Entry 3SGJ (X-ray diffraction, 2.20 A resolution); this record covers chains B and C of the 3 polymer chains in the assembly.

[Chain B]
Molecule: human Fc fragment
Source organism: Homo sapiens
UniProt: P01857 (IGHG1_HUMAN); residues 223-447 here correspond to UniProt positions 106-330 (UniProt number = residue number - 117)
Sequence (225 residues; each row starts with the number of its first residue):
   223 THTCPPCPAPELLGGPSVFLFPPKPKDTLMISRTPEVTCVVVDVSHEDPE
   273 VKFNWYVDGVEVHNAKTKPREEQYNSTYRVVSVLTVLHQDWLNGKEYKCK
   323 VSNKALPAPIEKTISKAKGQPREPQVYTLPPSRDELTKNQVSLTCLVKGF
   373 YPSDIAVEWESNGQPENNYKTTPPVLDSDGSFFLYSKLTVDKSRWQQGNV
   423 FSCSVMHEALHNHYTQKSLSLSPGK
Not modelled in the structure: 223-226, 444-447
Disulfides: Cys261-Cys321, Cys367-Cys425
Covalently attached groups: glycan linked to Asn297
Swiss-Prot annotation at these positions:
  - glycosylation: Asn297 (N-linked (GlcNAc...) (complex) asparagine)
From the paper describing this entry:
  - post-translational modification sites: Asn297

[Chain C]
Molecule: human Fcg3a receptor
Source organism: Homo sapiens
UniProt: P08637 (FCG3A_HUMAN); residues 1-190 here correspond to UniProt positions 19-208 (UniProt number = residue number + 18)
Sequence (204 residues; numbered 1 to 204; the number before each row is that of its first residue):
     1 RTEDLPKAVVFLEPQWYRVLEKDSVTLKCQGAYSPEDQSTQWFHNESLIS
    51 SQASSYFIDAATVDDSGEYRCQTQLSTLSDPVQLEVHIGWLLLQAPRWVF
   101 KEEDPIHLRCHSWKNTALHKVTYLQNGKGRKYFHHNSDFYIPKATLKDSG
   151 SYFCRGLVGSKNVSSETVQITITQGLAVSTISSFFPPGYQGKKKKKKGHH
   201 HHHH
Not modelled in the structure: 1-5, 175-204
Disulfides: Cys29-Cys71, Cys110-Cys154
Covalently attached groups: N-acetylglucosamine (NAG) linked to Asn45; glycan linked to Asn162
Sequence notes: engineered mutation Gln38 (Asn56 in P08637), Gln74 (Asn92 in P08637), Gln169 (Asn187 in P08637); expression tag (191-204)
Swiss-Prot annotation at these positions:
  - site: Ala177, Val178 (Cleavage)
  - glycosylation (N-linked (GlcNAc...) asparagine): Asn45, Asn162
From the paper describing this entry:
  - post-translational modification sites: Asn45, Asn162

[Chain B / chain C interface]
Pairs across the interface (23; chain B residue first):
  Pro232(B) with Gly159(C)
  Glu233(B) with Gly159(C); Ser160(C)
  Leu235(B) with Trp90(C); Thr116(C); Val158(C); Gly159(C)
  Gly236(B) with Trp90(C); Val158(C); Gly159(C); Lys161(C), hydrogen bond (backbone-side chain)
  Gly237(B) with Lys161(C)
  Pro238(B) with Lys161(C), hydrogen bond (backbone-side chain)
  Lys326(B) with Trp113(C)
  Ala327(B) with Trp113(C)
  Leu328(B) with Trp113(C); Lys161(C)
  Pro329(B) with Ile88(C); Gly89(C); Trp90(C); Trp113(C)
  Ala330(B) with Ile88(C), hydrophobic
  Ile332(B) with Lys161(C)
Other interface residues (no listed pair), chain B (13 interface residues in all): Ser239
Other interface residues (no listed pair), chain C (10 interface residues in all): Glu21

[In short]
13 residues of chain B and 10 residues of chain C are in contact; the contacts include 2 hydrogen bonds. Polar
pairs include Gly236(B)-Lys161(C) and Pro238(B)-Lys161(C). The paper reports modification sites Asn297(B) and
Asn45(C) among others.
Chain B is human Fc fragment and chain C is human Fcg3a receptor, both from Homo sapiens; the structure,
Unique carbohydrate-carbohydrate interactions are required for high affinity binding between FcgIII and
antibodies lacking core fucose, was determined by X-ray diffraction together with 3SGK from the same study.
